Entry 8XWQ (electron microscopy, 4.60 A resolution (low resolution: residue-level contacts below are approximate; hydrogen-bond / salt-bridge calls are withheld)); this record covers chains R and L of the 6 polymer chains in the assembly.

Chain R:
Protein: Endothelin receptor type B
Source organism: Homo sapiens
Reference sequence: P24530 (EDNRB_HUMAN); residues 66-407 here = UniProt positions 66-407
Amino-acid sequence (346 residues; row label = number of the first residue in the row):
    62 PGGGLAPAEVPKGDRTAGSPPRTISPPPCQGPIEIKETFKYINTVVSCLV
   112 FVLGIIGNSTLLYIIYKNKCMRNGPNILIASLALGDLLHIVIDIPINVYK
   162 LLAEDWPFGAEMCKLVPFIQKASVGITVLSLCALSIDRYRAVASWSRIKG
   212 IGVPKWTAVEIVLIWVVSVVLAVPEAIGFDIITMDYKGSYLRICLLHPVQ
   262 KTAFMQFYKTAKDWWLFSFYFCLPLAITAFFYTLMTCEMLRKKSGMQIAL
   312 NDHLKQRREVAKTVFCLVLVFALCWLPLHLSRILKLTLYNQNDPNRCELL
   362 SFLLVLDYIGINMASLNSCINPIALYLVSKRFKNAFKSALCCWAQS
Unresolved in the structure: 62-87, 302-311, 400-407
Disulfides: C90-C358, C174-C255
Construct notes: expression tag (62-65); conflict Y124 (Arg in P24530), A396 (Cys in P24530), A400 (Cys in P24530), A405 (Cys in P24530)
UniProt features mapped onto this chain:
  - modified residue: S305 (Phosphoserine)
  - lipidation (S-palmitoyl cysteine): C402, C403
  - natural variant: N137 (N137Y: Found in patients with Waardenburg syndrome 2), P156 (P156R: Found in patients with Waardenburg syndrome 2), A183 (A183G: In WS4A), W276 (W276C: In HSCR2), F292 (F292L: In WS4A), R319 (R319W: In HSCR2), M374 (M374I: In HSCR2), P383 (P383L: In HSCR2)
  - mutagenesis: C402 (C402S: Abolishes palmitoylation; when associated with S-403 and S-405), C403 (C403S: Abolishes palmitoylation; when associated with S-402 and S-405)
From the paper describing this entry:
  - mutagenesis - R199A, Y293F, N382A: abolished signaling with Endothelin-1 (chain L)
  - mutagenesis - L386A, L386I, L386N, L386V, L386Y: decreased signaling with Endothelin-1 (chain L)
  - mutagenesis - N134A, H314A, R318A, V389A, K391A: unchanged signaling with Guanine nucleotide-binding protein G(i) subunit alpha-1

Chain L:
Protein: Endothelin-1
Source organism: Homo sapiens
Reference sequence: P05305 (EDN1_HUMAN); residues 1-21 here correspond to UniProt positions 53-73 (UniProt number = residue number + 52)
Amino-acid sequence (21 residues; each row starts with the number of its first residue):
     1 CSCSSLMDKECVYFCHLDIIW
Disulfides: C1-C15, C3-C11
UniProt features mapped onto this chain:
  - site: W21 (Cleavage)

How chain R and chain L interact:
Pairs across the interface - 43 pairs, chain R then chain L:
  I94(R) - L17(L)
  I157(R) - I20(L)
  N158(R) - I19(L)
  N158(R) - I20(L)
  E165(R) - H16(L)
  D166(R) - H16(L)
  V177(R) - I20(L)
  P178(R) - I20(L)
  Q181(R) - I20(L)
  Q181(R) - W21(L)
  K182(R) - W21(L)
  V185(R) - W21(L)
  F240(R) - C1(L)
  Y247(R) - K9(L)
  Y247(R) - Y13(L)
  L252(R) - V12(L)
  L252(R) - H16(L)
  I254(R) - V12(L)
  I254(R) - C15(L)
  I254(R) - H16(L)
  L256(R) - C1(L)
  L257(R) - C1(L)
  L257(R) - S2(L)
  H258(R) - L6(L)
  P259(R) - C3(L)
  P259(R) - S4(L)
  P259(R) - S5(L)
  P259(R) - L6(L)
  V260(R) - L6(L)
  K270(R) - S2(L)
  K270(R) - C3(L)
  L277(R) - W21(L)
  R343(R) - C1(L)
  R343(R) - D18(L)
  R343(R) - I19(L)
  R343(R) - W21(L)
  K346(R) - S2(L)
  K346(R) - F14(L)
  L365(R) - L17(L)
  D368(R) - D18(L)
  D368(R) - I19(L)
  Y369(R) - L17(L)
  Y369(R) - I19(L)
Other interface residues (no listed pair), chain R (31 interface residues in all): K161, W167, R253, R357, I372
Other interface residues (no listed pair), chain L (18 interface residues in all): E10

Summary:
The interface between chain R and chain L involves 31 residues on one side and 18 on the other. The paper
reports that L386A, L386I and L386N of chain R, among others, reduce signaling with Endothelin-1 (chain L);
R199A, Y293F and N382A of chain R abolish signaling with Endothelin-1 (chain L); 13 substitutions were tested
in all.
Chain R is Endothelin receptor type B and chain L is Endothelin-1, both from Homo sapiens; the structure,
Cryo-EM structure of ET-1 bound ETBR-DNGI complex, was determined by electron microscopy (same publication as
8XWP and 8ZRT).
